9FJC - chains 1 and 4 of the 4 polymer chains in the assembly; structure by electron microscopy, 2.15 A resolution.

== Chain 1 ==
Name: Capsid protein VP1
From: Coxsackievirus B1
Reference sequence: P08291 (POLG_CXB1J); residues 56-278 here correspond to UniProt positions 626-848 (UniProt number = residue number + 570)
Chain sequence (223 residues; numbered 56 to 278; the number before each row is that of its first residue):
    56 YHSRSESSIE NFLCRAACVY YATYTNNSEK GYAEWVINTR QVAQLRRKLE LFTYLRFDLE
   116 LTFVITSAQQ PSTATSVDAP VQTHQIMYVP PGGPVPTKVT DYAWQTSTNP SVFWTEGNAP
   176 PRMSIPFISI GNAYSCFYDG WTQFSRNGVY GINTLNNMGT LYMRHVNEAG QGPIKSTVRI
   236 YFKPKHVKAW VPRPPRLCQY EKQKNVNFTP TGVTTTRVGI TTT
Construct notes: conflict A71 (Ser641 in P08291), T80 (Asn650 in P08291), R101 (Leu671 in P08291), K103 (Arg673 in P08291), L104 (Lys674 in P08291), E105 (Leu675 in P08291), L106 (Glu676 in P08291), Q125 (Glu695 in P08291), H139 (Gln709 in P08291), T264 (Asn834 in P08291), V273 (Ser843 in P08291), G274 (Asn844 in P08291)

== Chain 4 ==
Name: Capsid protein VP4
From: Coxsackievirus B1
Reference sequence: P08291 (POLG_CXB1J); numbering as in UniProt (aligned over 27-43)
Chain sequence (17 residues; numbered 27 to 43; the number before each row is that of its first residue):
    27 YTNINYYKDA ASNSANR

== How chain 1 and chain 4 interact ==
Contacting residue pairs - 16 pairs, chain 1 then chain 4:
  E65(1) with A41(4); N42(4), hydrogen bond (side chain-backbone)
  N66(1) with R43(4), hydrogen bond
  C69(1) with A41(4), hydrophobic; R43(4), hydrogen bond (backbone-side chain)
  D113(1) with A37(4)
  S179(1) with A37(4), hydrogen bond (side chain-backbone); S38(4)
  P181(1) with A37(4), hydrophobic
  K240(1) with A37(4), hydrogen bond (side chain-backbone); S38(4); N39(4), hydrogen bond (side chain-backbone)
  H241(1) with A36(4); N39(4), hydrogen bond (side chain-backbone); S40(4), hydrogen bond (side chain-backbone); N42(4)
Interface residues without a listed pair, chain 1 (9 interface residues in all): I180

== Summary ==
Chain 1 and chain 4 form an interface of 9 and 8 residues respectively; the contacts include 8 hydrogen bonds.
Polar contacts include E65(1)-N42(4), N66(1)-R43(4) and C69(1)-R43(4).
Here chain 1 is Capsid protein VP1 and chain 4 is Capsid protein VP4, both from Coxsackievirus B1. Entry 9FJC
(Compact CVB1-VLP (Tween80)) was determined by electron microscopy, deposited together with 9FJD and 9FJE.
